Entry 6S81 (X-ray diffraction, 1.78 A resolution); this record covers chains A and C.

== Chain A (and C) ==
Molecule: S-adenosylmethionine synthase
Organism: Pyrococcus furiosus (strain ATCC 43587 / DSM 3638 / JCM 8422 / Vc1)
Notes: EC 2.5.1.6; chain C of this document is another copy of the same molecule, construct and numbering; everything in this record applies to it too
UniProtKB: Q8TZW1 (METK_PYRFU); residues 1-401 here = UniProt positions 1-401
Chain sequence (401 residues; row label = number of the first residue in the row):
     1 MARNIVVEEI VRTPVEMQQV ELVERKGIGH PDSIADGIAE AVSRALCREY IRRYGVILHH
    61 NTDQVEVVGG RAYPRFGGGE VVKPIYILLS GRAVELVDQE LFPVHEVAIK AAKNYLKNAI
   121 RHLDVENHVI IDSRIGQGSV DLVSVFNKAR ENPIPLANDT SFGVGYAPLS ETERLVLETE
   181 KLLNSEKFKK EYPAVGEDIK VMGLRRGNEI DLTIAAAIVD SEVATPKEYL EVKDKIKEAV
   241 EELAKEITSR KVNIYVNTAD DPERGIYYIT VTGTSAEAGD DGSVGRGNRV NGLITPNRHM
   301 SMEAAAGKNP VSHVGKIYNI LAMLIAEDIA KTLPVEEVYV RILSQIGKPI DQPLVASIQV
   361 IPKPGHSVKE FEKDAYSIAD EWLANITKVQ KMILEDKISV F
Unresolved in the structure: 1, 143-153 (chain C: 1)
Curated features (UniProtKB/Swiss-Prot):
  - binding site (ATP): Gly-136 to Asp-141
Metal / ion sites: Mn2+ near Asp-32 (its only coordinating residue here)

== Chain A / chain C interface ==
Pairs across the interface (102; chain A residue first):
  Asn-4(A) / Arg-206(C)
  Val-11(A) / Arg-12(C)
  Arg-12(A) / Val-11(C)
  Arg-12(A) / Arg-12(C)
  Thr-13(A) / Ile-10(C)
  Thr-13(A) / Val-11(C)  hydrogen bond (backbone-backbone)
  Gln-18(A) / Glu-8(C)
  Gln-18(A) / Gln-359(C)  hydrogen bond
  Gln-19(A) / Val-6(C)
  Gln-19(A) / Glu-8(C)  hydrogen bond (backbone-side chain)
  Val-20(A) / Val-6(C)  hydrophobic
  Val-20(A) / Glu-8(C)  hydrogen bond (backbone-side chain)
  Val-20(A) / Ser-357(C)
  Val-20(A) / Gln-359(C)
  Leu-22(A) / Phe-162(C)  hydrophobic
  Leu-22(A) / Arg-341(C)
  Leu-22(A) / Leu-343(C)  hydrophobic
  Glu-24(A) / Phe-162(C)
  Asp-63(A) / Arg-286(C)  salt bridge
  Gln-64(A) / Glu-66(C)
  Gln-64(A) / Asp-281(C)
  Gln-64(A) / Gly-282(C)
  Gln-64(A) / Ser-283(C)  hydrogen bond
  Gln-64(A) / Arg-286(C)
  Glu-66(A) / Gln-64(C)
  Glu-66(A) / Glu-66(C)
  Val-68(A) / Ser-90(C)
  Val-68(A) / Arg-134(C)
  Arg-71(A) / Gln-137(C)  hydrogen bond (side chain-backbone)
  Lys-83(A) / Arg-134(C)
  Tyr-86(A) / Arg-134(C)
  Leu-88(A) / Leu-88(C)  hydrophobic
  Ser-90(A) / Val-68(C)
  Ser-90(A) / Asp-281(C)
  Gly-91(A) / Asp-281(C)  hydrogen bond (backbone-side chain)
  Arg-92(A) / Arg-71(C)
  Arg-92(A) / Gly-279(C)
  Arg-134(A) / Val-68(C)
  Arg-134(A) / Tyr-86(C)
  Gln-137(A) / Arg-71(C)  hydrogen bond (backbone-side chain)
  Asp-159(A) / Met-202(C)
  Thr-160(A) / Met-202(C)
  Phe-162(A) / Leu-22(C)  hydrophobic
  Phe-162(A) / Pro-296(C)  hydrophobic
  Lys-200(A) / Thr-160(C)
  Met-202(A) / Thr-160(C)
  Met-202(A) / Phe-162(C)  hydrophobic
  Met-202(A) / Leu-343(C)  hydrophobic
  Leu-204(A) / Leu-354(C)  hydrophobic
  Leu-204(A) / Val-355(C)  hydrophobic
  Arg-206(A) / Val-6(C)
  Thr-213(A) / Thr-160(C)
  Ala-259(A) / Ile-346(C)  hydrophobic
  Arg-264(A) / Lys-148(C)
  Asp-281(A) / Gln-64(C)
  Asp-281(A) / Ser-90(C)
  Asp-281(A) / Gly-91(C)  hydrogen bond (side chain-backbone)
  Gly-282(A) / Gln-64(C)
  Ser-283(A) / Gln-64(C)  hydrogen bond
  Val-284(A) / Arg-286(C)
  Gly-285(A) / Met-302(C)
  Arg-286(A) / Asp-63(C)  salt bridge
  Arg-286(A) / Gln-64(C)
  Arg-286(A) / Val-284(C)  hydrogen bond (side chain-backbone)
  Arg-286(A) / Met-302(C)
  Arg-286(A) / Ala-304(C)
  Arg-286(A) / Lys-308(C)
  Gly-287(A) / Met-302(C)
  Arg-289(A) / Met-302(C)
  Ile-294(A) / Phe-162(C)  hydrophobic
  Ile-294(A) / Met-302(C)  hydrophobic
  Pro-296(A) / Phe-162(C)
  Pro-296(A) / Val-164(C)  hydrophobic
  Pro-296(A) / His-299(C)  hydrogen bond (backbone-side chain)
  Pro-296(A) / Met-300(C)
  Pro-296(A) / Arg-341(C)  hydrogen bond (backbone-side chain)
  Asn-297(A) / His-299(C)
  Asn-297(A) / Arg-341(C)
  Asn-297(A) / Gln-359(C)
  Arg-298(A) / His-299(C)  hydrogen bond (backbone-side chain)
  His-299(A) / Pro-296(C)  hydrogen bond (side chain-backbone)
  His-299(A) / Asn-297(C)
  His-299(A) / Arg-298(C)  hydrogen bond (side chain-backbone)
  His-299(A) / His-299(C)
  Met-300(A) / Met-300(C)
  Ser-301(A) / Met-300(C)
  Met-302(A) / Gly-285(C)
  Met-302(A) / Gly-287(C)
  Met-302(A) / Arg-289(C)
  Met-302(A) / Ile-294(C)  hydrophobic
  Met-302(A) / Met-300(C)  hydrophobic
  Met-302(A) / Met-302(C)  hydrophobic
  Ala-304(A) / Arg-286(C)
  Lys-308(A) / Arg-286(C)
  Arg-341(A) / Val-20(C)  hydrogen bond (side chain-backbone)
  Arg-341(A) / Asn-297(C)
  Leu-343(A) / Val-20(C)  hydrophobic
  Leu-343(A) / Leu-22(C)  hydrophobic
  Leu-343(A) / Leu-204(C)  hydrophobic
  Ile-346(A) / Thr-258(C)
  Leu-354(A) / Leu-204(C)  hydrophobic
  Leu-354(A) / Arg-206(C)
Also at the interface, not in a pair above, chain A (57 interface residues in all): Asn-61, Val-65, Thr-258
Also at the interface, not in a pair above, chain C (58 interface residues in all): Asn-4, Thr-13, Gln-18, Val-65, Arg-92, Ser-161, Ala-278

== In short ==
57 residues of chain A face 58 of chain C across their interface; the contacts include 17 hydrogen bonds and 2
salt bridges. Among the polar pairs are Asp-63(A)/Arg-286(C), Gln-18(A)/Gln-359(C) and Gln-19(A)/Glu-8(C).
From UniProt: 6 ATP-binding residues on chain A.
Chain A and chain C are both S-adenosylmethionine synthase (Pyrococcus furiosus (strain ATCC 43587 / DSM 3638
/ JCM 8422 / Vc1)); the structure, Crystal structure of methionine adenosyltransferase from Pyrococcus
furiosus, was determined by X-ray diffraction, deposited together with 6S83.
